PDB entry 8WK3 | electron microscopy, 3.30 A resolution | chains p and Z of the 43 polymer chains in the assembly

[Chain p]
Molecule: Flagellar basal-body rod protein FlgF
Organism: Salmonella enterica subsp. enterica serovar Typhimurium str. LT2
UniProtKB: P16323 (FLGF_SALTY); numbering as in UniProt (aligned over 1-251)
Amino-acid sequence (251 residues; row label = number of the first residue in the row):
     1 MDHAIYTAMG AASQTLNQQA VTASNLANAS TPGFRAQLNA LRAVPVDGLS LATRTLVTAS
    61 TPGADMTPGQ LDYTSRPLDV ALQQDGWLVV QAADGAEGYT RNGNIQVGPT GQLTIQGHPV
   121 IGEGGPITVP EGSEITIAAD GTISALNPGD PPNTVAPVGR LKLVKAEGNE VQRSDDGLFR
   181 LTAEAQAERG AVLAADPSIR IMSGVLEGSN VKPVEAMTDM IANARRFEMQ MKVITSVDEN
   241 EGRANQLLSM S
Not modelled in the structure: 251

[Chain Z]
Molecule: Flagellar basal-body rod protein FlgC
Organism: Salmonella enterica subsp. enterica serovar Typhimurium str. LT2
UniProtKB: P0A1I7 (FLGC_SALTY); residue numbers follow UniProt; this construct covers 1-134
Amino-acid sequence (134 residues; row label = number of the first residue in the row):
     1 MALLNIFDIA GSALAAQSKR LNVAASNLAN ADSVTGPDGQ PYRAKQVVFQ VDAAPGQATG
    61 GVKVASVIES QAPEKLVYEP GNPLADANGY VKMPNVDVVG EMVNTMSASR SYQANIEVLN
   121 TVKSMMLKTL TLGQ
Not modelled in the structure: 1

[How chain p and chain Z interact]
Pairs across the interface (65):
  Asp2(p) - Ser18(Z)  hydrogen bond
  Asp2(p) - Asn22(Z)
  Ala4(p) - Asn22(Z)
  Thr7(p) - Ala29(Z)
  Ala11(p) - Ala29(Z)  hydrophobic
  Ala40(p) - Val34(Z)  hydrophobic
  Leu41(p) - Ser33(Z)
  Leu41(p) - Val34(Z)  hydrogen bond (backbone-backbone)
  Leu41(p) - Thr35(Z)
  Arg42(p) - Thr35(Z)
  Arg42(p) - Gly36(Z)  hydrogen bond (side chain-backbone)
  Ala43(p) - Asn30(Z)
  Ala43(p) - Ser33(Z)
  Ala43(p) - Thr35(Z)  hydrogen bond (backbone-backbone)
  Ala43(p) - Gly36(Z)
  Ala43(p) - Pro37(Z)
  Pro45(p) - Pro37(Z)
  Leu51(p) - Lys19(Z)
  Leu51(p) - Val64(Z)
  Leu51(p) - Ser66(Z)
  Ala52(p) - Lys45(Z)
  Ala52(p) - Val67(Z)
  Thr53(p) - Asn22(Z)
  Thr53(p) - Val23(Z)
  Thr53(p) - Ser26(Z)  hydrogen bond (backbone-side chain)
  Thr53(p) - Lys45(Z)
  Thr53(p) - Val67(Z)
  Arg54(p) - Asn22(Z)
  Arg54(p) - Ser26(Z)
  Arg54(p) - Lys45(Z)
  Thr55(p) - Ser26(Z)  hydrogen bond (backbone-side chain)
  Thr55(p) - Asn30(Z)
  Thr55(p) - Tyr42(Z)
  Thr55(p) - Lys45(Z)  hydrogen bond
  Leu56(p) - Asn30(Z)  hydrogen bond (backbone-side chain)
  Val57(p) - Ala29(Z)
  Val57(p) - Asn30(Z)
  Arg226(p) - Asp32(Z)  salt bridge
  Met229(p) - Val98(Z)  hydrophobic
  Met229(p) - Met102(Z)  hydrophobic
  Gln230(p) - Leu28(Z)
  Gln230(p) - Ala29(Z)
  Lys232(p) - Met102(Z)
  Lys232(p) - Met106(Z)  hydrogen bond
  Val233(p) - Ala25(Z)  hydrophobic
  Val233(p) - Leu28(Z)  hydrophobic
  Ser236(p) - Thr105(Z)
  Val237(p) - Leu21(Z)  hydrophobic
  Asn240(p) - Ser109(Z)  hydrogen bond
  Asn240(p) - Tyr112(Z)
  Arg243(p) - Ser109(Z)  hydrogen bond (side chain-backbone)
  Arg243(p) - Arg110(Z)
  Arg243(p) - Gln113(Z)
  Arg243(p) - Ile116(Z)
  Ala244(p) - Tyr112(Z)
  Ala244(p) - Ile116(Z)  hydrophobic
  Gln246(p) - Asn120(Z)
  Leu247(p) - Leu14(Z)  hydrophobic
  Leu247(p) - Ile116(Z)  hydrophobic
  Leu247(p) - Leu119(Z)  hydrophobic
  Leu247(p) - Asn120(Z)
  Leu247(p) - Lys123(Z)
  Ser249(p) - Lys123(Z)  hydrogen bond (backbone-side chain)
  Met250(p) - Lys123(Z)
  Met250(p) - Leu127(Z)
Interface residues without a listed pair, chain p (33 interface residues in all): Val44, Ala222, Glu239
Interface residues without a listed pair, chain Z (36 interface residues in all): Ala65

[Overview]
Chain p and chain Z form an interface of 33 and 36 residues respectively; the contacts include 12 hydrogen
bonds and 1 salt bridge. Polar pairs include Arg226(p)-Asp32(Z), Asp2(p)-Ser18(Z) and Arg42(p)-Gly36(Z).
Chain p is Flagellar basal-body rod protein FlgF and chain Z is Flagellar basal-body rod protein FlgC, both
from Salmonella enterica subsp. enterica serovar Typhimurium str. LT2; the structure, Cryo-EM structure of the
proximal rod-export apparatus and FlgF within the motor-hook complex in the CW ..., was determined by electron
microscopy together with 8WHT, 8WIW, 8WK4, 8WKI, 8WKK, 8WKQ and 11 further entries from the same study.
